PDB entry 7X49 | electron microscopy, 3.13 A resolution | chains H and C of the 6 polymer chains in the assembly

[Chain H]
Name: 8A10 heavy chain
From: Mus musculus
Sequence (118 residues; row label = number of the first residue in the row):
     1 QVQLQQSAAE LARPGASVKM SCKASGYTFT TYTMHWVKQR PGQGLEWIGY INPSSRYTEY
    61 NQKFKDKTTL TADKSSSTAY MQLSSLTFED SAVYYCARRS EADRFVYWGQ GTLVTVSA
Not modelled in the structure: 1
Cystine bridges: C22-C96

[Chain C]
Name: VP3
From: Coxsackievirus B1
Notes: EC 3.4.22.29, 3.6.1.15, 3.4.22.28, 2.7.7.48
Reference sequence: L7UV52 (L7UV52_9ENTO); residues 1-238 here correspond to UniProt positions 333-570 (UniProt number = residue number + 332)
Sequence (238 residues; each row starts with the number of its first residue):
     1 GLPVMTTPGS TQFLTSDDFQ SPSAMPQFDV TPEMQIPGRV NNLMEIAEVD SVVPVNNTED
    61 NVSSLKAYQI PVQSNSDNGK QVFGFPLQPG ANNVLNRTLL GEILNYYTHW SGSIKLTFMF
   121 CGSAMATGKF LLAYSPPGAG VPKNRKDAML GTHVIWDVGL QSSCVLCVPW ISQTHYRYVV
   181 EDEYTAAGYV TCWYQTNIVV PADVQSSCDI LCFVSACNDF SVRMLKDTPF IRQDTFYQ

[Chain H / chain C interface]
Pairs across the interface - 13 pairs, chain H then chain C:
  Y32(H) with R232(C)
  S55(H) with S63(C)
  R56(H) with E59(C), salt bridge
  K74(H) with E59(C); V62(C)
  R98(H) with D234(C), salt bridge
  S100(H) with D234(C)
  E101(H) with D234(C), hydrogen bond (side chain-backbone); T235(C); Y237(C), hydrogen bond
  R104(H) with T235(C), hydrogen bond; F236(C); Q238(C)
Also at the interface, not in a pair above, chain H (10 interface residues in all): S54, Y107
Also at the interface, not in a pair above, chain C (10 interface residues in all): Q233

[In short]
The chain H/chain C interface involves 10 residues from each chain; the contacts include 3 hydrogen bonds and
2 salt bridges. Among the polar pairs are R56(H)-E59(C), R98(H)-D234(C) and E101(H)-D234(C).
Chain H is 8A10 heavy chain (Mus musculus) and chain C is VP3 (Coxsackievirus B1); the structure, Cryo-EM
structure of Coxsackievirus B1 mature virion in complex with nAb 8A10 (classified from CVB1 mature ..., was
determined by electron microscopy together with 7X2G, 7X2I, 7X2O, 7X2T, 7X2W, 7X35 and 7 further entries from
the same study.
